6MWN - chains A and C of the 6 polymer chains in the assembly; structure by X-ray diffraction, 2.84 A resolution.

# Chain A
Molecule: HAV dV RNA
Sequence (92 nucleotides; row label = number of the first residue in the row):
   593 XGCAAACAUC AUUUGGCCUU AAAUGGGAUU CUGUGAGAGG GGAUCCCUCC AUUGACAGCU
   653 GGACUGUUCU UUGGGGCCUU AUGUGGUGUU UG
Modified positions: GTP (guanosine-5'-triphosphate) at position 593
Differences from the reference sequence: insertion (593)
What the authors report for this chain:
  - conformationally variable residues: U659
  - contacts within the chain: C610-G667, U611-A615, U612-A614 (hydrogen bond), U612-A615 (hydrogen bond), U611-U612 (pi stacking), A613-A643, A613-A614 (pi stacking), A614-A615 (pi stacking), A614-G665, A615-G666
  - mutagenesis - G631C (58 +/- 12 nM): unchanged binding to Fab HAVx

# Chain C
Molecule: Fab HAVx Heavy Chain
Organism: Homo sapiens
Notes: antibody fragment or engineered binder
Amino-acid sequence (258 residues; each row starts with the number of its first residue; numbers below 1 keep their minus sign (Met-22 is residue -22)):
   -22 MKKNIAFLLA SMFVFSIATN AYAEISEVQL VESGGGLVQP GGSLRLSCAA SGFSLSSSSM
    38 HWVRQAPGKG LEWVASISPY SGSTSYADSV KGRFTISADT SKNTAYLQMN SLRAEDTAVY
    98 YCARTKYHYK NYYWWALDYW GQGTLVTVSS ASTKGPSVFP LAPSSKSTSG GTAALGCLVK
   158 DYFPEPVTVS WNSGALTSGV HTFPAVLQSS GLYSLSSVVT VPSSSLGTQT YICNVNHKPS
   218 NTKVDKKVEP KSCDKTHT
Unresolved in the structure: -22 to 3, 229-235
Cystine bridges: Cys25-Cys99, Cys154-Cys210

# Interface between chain A and chain C
Residue-residue contacts - 5 pairs, chain A then chain C:
  A628(A) - Glu4(C)  phosphate contact
  U645(A) - Ser201(C)  sugar contact
  U645(A) - Thr205(C)  phosphate contact
  G646(A) - Thr205(C)  phosphate contact
  U663(A) - Pro199(C)  sugar contact
Interface residues without a listed pair, chain A (5 interface residues in all): G665
Interface residues without a listed pair, chain C (6 interface residues in all): Ser175, Ser202

# Overview
5 residues of chain A and 6 residues of chain C are in contact. The paper reports that G631C of chain A leaves
binding to Fab HAVx unchanged; conformational variability at U659(A).
Chain A is HAV dV RNA and chain C is Fab HAVx Heavy Chain (Homo sapiens); the structure, Crystal structure of
hepatitis A virus IRES domain V in complex with Fab HAVx, was determined by X-ray diffraction.
